PDB entry 2QEX | X-ray diffraction, 2.90 A resolution | chains 0 and C of the 31 polymer chains in the assembly

== Chain 0 ==
Molecule: 23S ribosomal RNA
Organism: Haloarcula marismortui
Sequence (2772 nucleotides; each row starts with the number of its first residue; note: 151 numbers in that range are skipped by the numbering (no residue carries them; nothing is unmodelled there)):
     1 GUUGGCUACU AUGCCAGCUG GUGGAUUGCU CGGCUCAGGC GCUGAUGAAG GACGUGCCAA
    61 GCUGCGAUAA GCCAUGGGGA GCCGCACGGA GGCGAAGAAC CAUGGAUUUC CGAAUGAGAA
   121 UCUCU
   128 AACAAUUGCU UCGCGCAAUG AGGAACCCCG AGAACUGAAA CAUCUCAGUA UCGGGAGGAA
   188 CAGAAAACGC AAUGUGAUGU CGUUAGUAAC CGCGAGUGAA CGCGAUACAG CCCAAACCGA
   248 AGCCCUCACG GGCAAUGUGG UGUCAGGGCU ACCUCUCAUC AGCCGACCGU CUCGACGAAG
   308 UCUCUUGGAA CAGAGCGUGA UACAGGGUGA CAACCCCGUA CUCGAGACCA GUACGACGUG
   368 CGGUAGUGCC AGAGUAGCGG GGGUUGGAUA UCCCUCGCGA AUAACGCAGG CAUCGACUGC
   428 GAAGGCUAAA CACAACCUGA GACCGAUAGU GAACAAGUAG UGUGAACGAA CGCUGCAAAG
   488 UACCCUCAGA AGGGAGGCGA AAUAGAGCAU GAAAUCAGUU GGCGAUCGAG CGACAGGGCA
   548 UACAAGGUCC CUCGACGAAU GACCGACGCG CGAGCGUCCA GUAAGACUCA CGGGAAGCCG
   608 AUGUUCUGUC GUACGUUUUG AAAAACGAGC CAGGGAGUGU GUCUGCAUGG CAAGUCUAAC
   668 CGGAGUAUCC GGGGAGGCAC AGGGAAACCG ACAUGGCCGC AGGGCUU
   716 GCCCGAGGGC CGCCGUCUUC AAGGGCGGGG AGCCAUGUGG ACACGACCCG AAUCCGGACG
   776 AUCUACGCAU GGACAAGAUG AAGCGUGCCG AAAGGCACGU GGAAGUCUGU UAGAGUUGGU
   836 GUCCUACAAU ACCCUCUCGU GAUCUAUGUG UAGGGGUGAA AGGCCCAUCG AGUCCGGCAA
   896 CAGCUGGUUC CAAUCGAAAC AUGUCGAAGC AUGACCUCCG CCGAGGUAGU CUGUGAGGUA
   956 GAGCGACCGA UUGGU
   999 CCUGUCAAAC UCCAAACUUA CAGACGCCGU UUGACGCGGG GAUUCCGGUG CGCGGGGUAA
  1059 GCCUGUGUAC CAGGAGGGGA ACAACCCAGA GAUAGGUUAA GGUCCCCAAG UGUGGAUUAA
  1119 GUGUAAUCCU CUGAAGGUGG UCUCGAGCCC UAGACAGCCG GGAGGUGAGC UUAGAAGCAG
  1179 CUACCCUCUA AGAAAAGCGU AACAGCUUAC CGGCCGAGGU UUGAGGCGCC CAAAAUGAUC
  1239 GGGACUCAAA UCCACCACCG AGACCUGUCC GUACCACUCA UACUGGUAAU CGAGUAGAUU
  1299 GGCGCUCUAA UUGGAUGGAA GUAGGGGUGA AAACUCCUAU GGACCGAUUA GUGACGAAAA
  1359 UCCUGGCCAU AGUAGCAGCG AUAGUCGGGU GAGAACCCCG ACGGCCUAAU GGAUAAGGGU
  1419 UCCUCAGCAC UGCUGAUCAG CUGAGGGUUA GCCGGUCCUA AGUCAUACCG CAACUCGACU
  1479 AUGACGAAAU GGGAAACGGG UUAAUAUUCC CGUGCCACUA UGCAGUGAAA GUUGACGCCC
  1539 UGGGGUCGAU CACGCUGGGC A
  1561 UCGCCCAGUC GAACCGUCCA ACUCCGUGGA AGCCGUAAUG GCAGGAAGCG GACGAACGGC
  1621 GGCAUAGGGA AACGUGAUUC AACCUGGGGC CCAUGAAAAG ACGAGCAUAG UGUCCGUACC
  1681 GAGAACCGAC ACAGGUGUCC AUGGCGGCGA AAGCCAAGGC CUGUCGGGAG CAACCAACGU
  1741 UAGGGAAUUC GGCAAGUUAG UCCCGUACCU UCGGAAGAAG GGAUGCCUGC UCCGGAACGG
  1801 AGCAGGUCGC AGUGACUCGG AAGCUCGGAC UGUCUAGUAA CAACAUAGGU GACCGCAAAU
  1861 CCGCAAGGAC UCGUACGGUC ACUGAAUCCU GCCCAGUGCA GGUAUCUGAA CACCUCGUAC
  1921 AAGAGGACGA AGGACCUGUC AACGGCGGGG G
  1964 UCUUAAGGUA GCGUAGUACC UUGCCGCAUC AGUAGCGGCU UGCAUGAAUG GAUUAACCAG
  2024 AGCUUCACUG UCCCAACGUU GGGCCCGGUG AACUGUACAU UCCAGUGCGG AGUCUGGAGA
  2084 CACCCAGGGG GAAGCGAAGA CCCUAUGGAG CUUUACUGCA GGCUGUCGCU GAG
  2237 GACUCUCACU CCGGGAGGAG GACACCGAUA GCCGGGCAGU UUGACUGGGG CGGUACGCGC
  2297 UCGAAAAGAU AUCGAGCGCG CCCUAUGGCU AUCUCAGCCG GG
  2344 GACCCGGCGA AGAGUGCAAG AGCAAAAGAU AGCUUGACAG UGUUCUUCCC AACGAGGAAC
  2404 GCUGACGCGA AAGCGUGGUC UAGCGAACCA AUUAGCCUGC UUGAUGCGGG CAAUUGAUGA
  2464 CAGAAAAGCU ACCCUAGGGA UAACAGAGUC GUCACUCGCA AGAGCACAUA UCGACCGAGU
  2524 GGCUUGCUAC CUCGAUGUCG GUUCCCUCCA UCCUGCCCGU GCAGAAGCGG GCAAGGGUGA
  2584 GGUUGUUCGC CUAUUAAAGG AGGUCGUGAG CUGGGUUUAG ACCGUCGUGA GACAGGUCGG
  2644 CUGCUAUCUA CUGGGUGUGU A
  2667 GGUGUCUGAC AAGAACGACC GUAUAGUACG AGAGGAACUA CGGUUGGUGG CCACUGGUGU
  2727 ACCGGUUGUU CGAGAGAGCA CGUGCCGGGU AGCCACGCCA CACGGGGUAA GAGCUGAACG
  2787 CAUCUAAGCU CGAAACCCAC UUGGAAAAGA GACACCGCCG AGGUCCCGCG UACAAGACGC
  2847 GGUCGAUAGA CUCGGGGUGU GCGCGUCGAG GUAACGAGAC GUUAAGCCCA CGAGCACUAA
  2907 CAGACCAAAG CCAUCAU
Not modelled in the structure: 1-9, 2915-2923
Modified positions: 1MA (6-hydro-1-methyladenosine-5'-monophosphate) at position 628, OMU (o2'-methyluridine 5'-monophosphate) at position 2587, OMG (o2'-methylguanosine-5'-monophosphate) at position 2588, UR3 (3-methyluridine-5'-monophoshate) at position 2619, PSU (pseudouridine-5'-monophosphate) at position 2621
Ion coordination: Mg2+ site 1 near G28 (its only coordinating residue here); Na+ site 1: C40, G41, C443; Na+ site 2: G56, G61; Na+ site 3: G66, U107, U108; Mg2+ site 2 near U115 (its only coordinating residue here); Na+ site 4: C130, U146, G147; Na+ site 5 near C141 (its only coordinating residue here); Mg2+ site 3: C162, U2276; K+ site 1: C162, U163, U172; Mg2+ site 4: A165, A167, C168; Na+ site 6: A165, A166, A167; Mg2+ site 5: A166, G219; 64 more Na+ sites not listed; 88 more Mg2+ sites not listed; 1 more K+ sites not listed
Small-molecule neighbours: negamycin: U22, G24, U510, A511, C515, A516, U517, G518, U1338, G1339

== Chain C ==
Protein: 50S ribosomal protein L4P
Organism: Haloarcula marismortui
UniProt: P12735 (RL4_HALMA); residues 1-246 here = UniProt positions 1-246
Sequence (246 residues; row label = number of the first residue in the row):
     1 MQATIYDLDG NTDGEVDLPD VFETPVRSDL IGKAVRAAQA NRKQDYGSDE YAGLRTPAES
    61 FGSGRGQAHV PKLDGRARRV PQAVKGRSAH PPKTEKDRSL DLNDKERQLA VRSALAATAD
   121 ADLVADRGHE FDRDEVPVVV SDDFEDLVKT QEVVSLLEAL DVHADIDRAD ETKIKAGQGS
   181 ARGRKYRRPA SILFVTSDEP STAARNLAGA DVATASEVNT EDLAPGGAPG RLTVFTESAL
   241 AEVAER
Sequence notes: conflict Leu73 (Gln in P12735)
Ion coordination: Na+: Asp45, Thr94, Lys96

== How chain 0 and chain C interact ==
Pairs across the interface (205):
  C29(0) - Gln178(C)  phosphate contact
  U30(0) - Ala181(C)  phosphate contact
  C34(0) - Gly47(C)  hydrogen bond to the sugar
  C34(0) - Ser48(C)  sugar contact
  C34(0) - Asp49(C)  phosphate contact
  U35(0) - Asp45(C)  hydrogen bond to the sugar
  U35(0) - Tyr46(C)  sugar contact
  U35(0) - Gly47(C)  sugar contact
  U35(0) - Asp49(C)  phosphate contact
  U35(0) - Thr94(C)  hydrogen bond to the phosphate
  C36(0) - Asp45(C)  sugar contact
  G326(0) - Gln151(C)  phosphate contact
  G326(0) - Asn206(C)  base contact
  A327(0) - Lys149(C)  salt bridge to the phosphate
  A327(0) - Thr150(C)  sugar contact
  A327(0) - Gln151(C)  phosphate contact
  A327(0) - Asn206(C)  hydrogen bond to the base
  A327(0) - Leu207(C)  base contact
  U328(0) - Val148(C)  sugar contact
  U328(0) - Lys149(C)  salt bridge to the phosphate
  U328(0) - Thr150(C)  hydrogen bond to the phosphate
  U328(0) - Thr202(C)  sugar contact
  U328(0) - Arg205(C)  phosphate contact
  A329(0) - Arg205(C)  salt bridge to the phosphate
  A329(0) - Asn206(C)  phosphate contact
  C330(0) - Asp170(C)  hydrogen bond to the base
  C330(0) - Arg188(C)  base contact
  C330(0) - Asn206(C)  hydrogen bond to the base
  G332(0) - Tyr186(C)  phosphate contact
  G333(0) - Lys185(C)  phosphate contact
  G333(0) - Tyr186(C)  phosphate contact
  C338(0) - Ile174(C)  sugar contact
  A339(0) - Tyr186(C)  hydrogen bond to the phosphate
  A347(0) - Arg205(C)  hydrogen bond to the sugar
  A447(0) - Gln44(C)  hydrogen bond to the sugar
  G448(0) - Gln44(C)  hydrogen bond to the sugar
  G448(0) - Arg184(C)  sugar contact
  A449(0) - Lys43(C)  base contact
  A449(0) - Gln44(C)  hydrogen bond to the phosphate
  A449(0) - Arg184(C)  phosphate contact
  C450(0) - Tyr46(C)  sugar contact
  C450(0) - Arg182(C)  salt bridge to the phosphate
  C450(0) - Arg184(C)  salt bridge to the phosphate
  C451(0) - Arg182(C)  salt bridge to the phosphate
  G452(0) - Gln178(C)  hydrogen bond to the sugar
  G452(0) - Ala181(C)  base contact
  G452(0) - Arg182(C)  hydrogen bond to the base
  U454(0) - Val84(C)  base contact
  A455(0) - Lys85(C)  hydrogen bond to the phosphate
  U457(0) - Ser48(C)  phosphate contact
  U457(0) - Asp49(C)  hydrogen bond to the phosphate
  U457(0) - Ala52(C)  phosphate contact
  U457(0) - Arg55(C)  hydrogen bond to the phosphate
  G458(0) - Ala52(C)  phosphate contact
  G458(0) - Gly53(C)  hydrogen bond to the phosphate
  G458(0) - Arg55(C)  salt bridge to the phosphate
  G458(0) - Lys85(C)  hydrogen bond to the phosphate
  A459(0) - Lys85(C)  salt bridge to the phosphate
  C474(0) - Pro57(C)  phosphate contact
  C474(0) - Leu73(C)  phosphate contact
  C474(0) - Asp74(C)  hydrogen bond to the sugar
  G475(0) - Thr56(C)  hydrogen bond to the phosphate
  G475(0) - Pro57(C)  phosphate contact
  G475(0) - Leu73(C)  phosphate contact
  G475(0) - Asp74(C)  sugar contact
  A476(0) - Arg78(C)  salt bridge to the phosphate
  A477(0) - Lys85(C)  salt bridge to the phosphate
  G641(0) - Gln82(C)  hydrogen bond to the base
  G642(0) - Pro81(C)  sugar contact
  G642(0) - Gln82(C)  sugar contact
  A643(0) - Ala89(C)  sugar contact
  A643(0) - His90(C)  phosphate contact
  G644(0) - His90(C)  sugar contact
  U645(0) - His90(C)  sugar contact
  U645(0) - Lys93(C)  hydrogen bond to the sugar
  G646(0) - Lys93(C)  sugar contact
  G646(0) - Glu95(C)  sugar contact
  G646(0) - Lys96(C)  salt bridge to the phosphate
  U647(0) - Glu95(C)  sugar contact
  U647(0) - Lys96(C)  phosphate contact
  U647(0) - Asp97(C)  hydrogen bond to the phosphate
  G656(0) - Arg27(C)  phosphate contact
  G656(0) - Leu30(C)  sugar contact
  G656(0) - Glu106(C)  hydrogen bond to the sugar
  G657(0) - Arg27(C)  salt bridge to the phosphate
  G657(0) - Asn103(C)  base contact
  G657(0) - Lys105(C)  sugar contact
  G657(0) - Glu106(C)  sugar contact
  C658(0) - Lys105(C)  hydrogen bond to the sugar
  U662(0) - Lys105(C)  salt bridge to the phosphate
  C663(0) - Asn103(C)  hydrogen bond to the phosphate
  C663(0) - Lys105(C)  salt bridge to the phosphate
  U664(0) - Leu102(C)  phosphate contact
  U664(0) - Asn103(C)  phosphate contact
  U664(0) - Asp104(C)  hydrogen bond to the phosphate
  G670(0) - Glu217(C)  hydrogen bond to the base
  A671(0) - Glu217(C)  hydrogen bond to the sugar
  G672(0) - Ala213(C)  base contact
  G672(0) - Thr214(C)  hydrogen bond to the base
  G672(0) - Glu217(C)  base contact
  G672(0) - Val218(C)  base contact
  G672(0) - Asp222(C)  hydrogen bond to the base
  A674(0) - Gln44(C)  hydrogen bond to the base
  U675(0) - Ala38(C)  hydrogen bond to the sugar
  U675(0) - Asn41(C)  phosphate contact
  U675(0) - Arg42(C)  hydrogen bond to the sugar
  C676(0) - Ala38(C)  phosphate contact
  C676(0) - Asn41(C)  hydrogen bond to the phosphate
  C676(0) - Glu217(C)  base contact
  C676(0) - Asn219(C)  hydrogen bond to the sugar
  C677(0) - Arg107(C)  salt bridge to the phosphate
  C677(0) - Ser216(C)  hydrogen bond to the sugar
  C677(0) - Glu217(C)  sugar contact
  C677(0) - Arg246(C)  hydrogen bond to the phosphate
  G678(0) - Arg107(C)  salt bridge to the phosphate
  G678(0) - Gln108(C)  hydrogen bond to the phosphate
  G678(0) - Arg246(C)  salt bridge to the phosphate
  C749(0) - Asn103(C)  hydrogen bond to the sugar
  A750(0) - Lys33(C)  sugar contact
  A750(0) - Asp101(C)  hydrogen bond to the sugar
  A750(0) - Asn103(C)  sugar contact
  U751(0) - Leu100(C)  sugar contact
  U751(0) - Asp101(C)  hydrogen bond to the phosphate
  C762(0) - His90(C)  hydrogen bond to the sugar
  C763(0) - Arg87(C)  phosphate contact
  C763(0) - His90(C)  phosphate contact
  C764(0) - His69(C)  sugar contact
  C764(0) - Val80(C)  phosphate contact
  C764(0) - Pro81(C)  sugar contact
  C764(0) - Gln82(C)  sugar contact
  C764(0) - Arg87(C)  salt bridge to the phosphate
  G765(0) - His69(C)  hydrogen bond to the sugar
  G765(0) - Pro71(C)  phosphate contact
  A766(0) - Ser60(C)  hydrogen bond to the phosphate
  A766(0) - Gly62(C)  phosphate contact
  A766(0) - His69(C)  salt bridge to the phosphate
  C890(0) - Pro57(C)  phosphate contact
  G891(0) - Pro57(C)  phosphate contact
  A894(0) - Leu54(C)  base contact
  A894(0) - Arg87(C)  hydrogen bond to the base
  C1305(0) - Gly177(C)  phosphate contact
  C1305(0) - Gln178(C)  hydrogen bond to the phosphate
  C1305(0) - Gly179(C)  phosphate contact
  C1305(0) - Arg184(C)  hydrogen bond to the phosphate
  U1306(0) - Lys43(C)  sugar contact
  U1306(0) - Lys175(C)  salt bridge to the phosphate
  U1306(0) - Gly179(C)  phosphate contact
  U1306(0) - Arg184(C)  salt bridge to the phosphate
  A1307(0) - Gln39(C)  hydrogen bond to the sugar
  A1307(0) - Lys175(C)  salt bridge to the phosphate
  A1307(0) - Gly226(C)  sugar contact
  A1308(0) - Arg127(C)  hydrogen bond to the phosphate
  A1308(0) - Arg187(C)  salt bridge to the phosphate
  A1308(0) - Pro225(C)  sugar contact
  A1308(0) - Gly226(C)  sugar contact
  A1308(0) - Ala228(C)  sugar contact
  U1309(0) - Arg127(C)  salt bridge to the phosphate
  U1309(0) - Arg168(C)  salt bridge to the phosphate
  U1309(0) - Arg187(C)  salt bridge to the phosphate
  U1309(0) - Pro189(C)  phosphate contact
  U1309(0) - Ala190(C)  hydrogen bond to the phosphate
  U1310(0) - Gly128(C)  phosphate contact
  U1310(0) - Arg168(C)  salt bridge to the phosphate
  U1310(0) - Lys173(C)  base contact
  G1311(0) - Lys173(C)  base contact
  C1342(0) - Ile174(C)  base contact
  C1343(0) - Ile174(C)  hydrogen bond to the base
  C1343(0) - Lys175(C)  phosphate contact
  C1343(0) - Ala176(C)  phosphate contact
  C1343(0) - Gly177(C)  hydrogen bond to the phosphate
  G1344(0) - Lys173(C)  hydrogen bond to the base
  G1344(0) - Ala176(C)  phosphate contact
  A1348(0) - Arg36(C)  sugar contact
  G1349(0) - Arg36(C)  phosphate contact
  G1351(0) - Lys96(C)  salt bridge to the phosphate
  A1352(0) - Tyr46(C)  hydrogen bond to the phosphate
  A1352(0) - Ser48(C)  base contact
  A1352(0) - Ser88(C)  hydrogen bond to the base
  A1352(0) - His90(C)  sugar contact
  A1352(0) - Pro91(C)  sugar contact
  A1352(0) - Pro92(C)  base contact
  A1358(0) - Gln82(C)  base contact
  U1359(0) - Ser63(C)  base contact
  U1359(0) - Gly66(C)  base contact
  U1359(0) - Gln67(C)  hydrogen bond to the base
  U1359(0) - Ala68(C)  phosphate contact
  U1359(0) - His69(C)  hydrogen bond to the base
  C1360(0) - Ala68(C)  phosphate contact
  C1360(0) - Val70(C)  sugar contact
  C1360(0) - Gln82(C)  base contact
  C1361(0) - Ala77(C)  phosphate contact
  C1361(0) - Gln82(C)  sugar contact
  C1361(0) - Ala83(C)  sugar contact
  C1361(0) - Val84(C)  hydrogen bond to the sugar
  U1362(0) - Arg76(C)  hydrogen bond to the phosphate
  U1362(0) - Ala77(C)  hydrogen bond to the phosphate
  U1362(0) - Val84(C)  sugar contact
  G1363(0) - Arg76(C)  salt bridge to the phosphate
  A2100(0) - Gly64(C)  sugar contact
  A2100(0) - Gly66(C)  phosphate contact
  A2101(0) - Ser63(C)  sugar contact
  A2101(0) - Gly64(C)  hydrogen bond to the phosphate
  A2101(0) - Arg65(C)  phosphate contact
  A2101(0) - Gly66(C)  hydrogen bond to the phosphate
  A2479(0) - Ser63(C)  phosphate contact
Other interface residues (no listed pair), chain 0 (92 interface residues in all): A331, G456, G640, G752, G760, A767, A1345
Other interface residues (no listed pair), chain C (114 interface residues in all): Ala37, Ala40, Tyr51, Lys72, Gly75, Leu109, Val154, Gly183, Pro200, Ala203, Ala208, Val212

== Overview ==
92 residues of chain 0 and 114 residues of chain C are in contact, with 64 hydrogen bonds and 29 salt bridges.
Polar pairs include A327(0)-Asn206(C), C330(0)-Asp170(C) and C330(0)-Asn206(C). Ligands of chain 0: negamycin.
C40(0), G41(0) and C443(0) coordinate Na+ site 1.
Here chain 0 is 23S ribosomal RNA and chain C is 50S ribosomal protein L4P, both from Haloarcula marismortui.
Entry 2QEX (Negamycin Binds to the Wall of the Nascent Chain Exit Tunnel of the 50S Ribosomal Subunit) was
determined by X-ray diffraction.
